PDB entry 8V4Y | electron microscopy, 2.80 A resolution | chains E and I of the 11 polymer chains in the assembly

== Chain E ==
Protein: Histone H3.2
From: Xenopus laevis
Reference sequence: P84233 (H32_XENLA); residues 1-135 here correspond to UniProt positions 2-136 (UniProt number = residue number + 1)
Chain sequence (135 residues; row label = number of the first residue in the row):
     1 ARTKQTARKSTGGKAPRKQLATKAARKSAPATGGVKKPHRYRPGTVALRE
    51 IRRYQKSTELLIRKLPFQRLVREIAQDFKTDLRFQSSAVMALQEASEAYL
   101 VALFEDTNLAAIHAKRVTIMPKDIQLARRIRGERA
Not modelled in the structure: 1-38, 134-135
Differences from the reference sequence: engineered mutation Ala-102 (Gly103 in P84233), Ala-110 (Cys111 in P84233)
Curated features (UniProtKB/Swiss-Prot):
  - modified residue: Arg-2 (Asymmetric dimethylarginine), Thr-3 (Phosphothreonine), Lys-4 (Allysine), Gln-5 (5-glutamyl dopamine), Thr-6 (Phosphothreonine), Arg-8 (Citrulline), Lys-9 (N6,N6,N6-trimethyllysine), Ser-10 (ADP-ribosylserine), Thr-11 (Phosphothreonine), Lys-14 (N6-(2-hydroxyisobutyryl)lysine), Arg-17 (Asymmetric dimethylarginine), Lys-18 (N6-(2-hydroxyisobutyryl)lysine), Lys-23 (N6-(2-hydroxyisobutyryl)lysine), Arg-26 (Citrulline), Lys-27 (N6,N6,N6-trimethyllysine), Ser-28 (ADP-ribosylserine), Lys-36 (N6,N6,N6-trimethyllysine), Lys-37 (N6-methyllysine), Tyr-41 (Phosphotyrosine), Lys-56 (N6,N6,N6-trimethyllysine) and 8 more in UniProt

== Chain I ==
Molecule: Widom 601 DNA (147-mer) with 60 base pairs flanking DNA (reverse strand)
Sequence (207 nucleotides; row label = number of the first residue in the row):
     1 AGAGTGGGAGCTCGGAACACTATCCGACTGGCACCGGCAAGGTCGCTGTT
    51 CAATACATGCACAGGATGTATATATCTGACACGTGCCTGGAGACTAGGGA
   101 GTAATCCCCTTGGCGGTTAAAACGCGGGGGACAGCGCGTACGTGCGTTTA
   151 AGCGGTGCTAGAGCTGTCTACGACCAATTGAGCGGCCTCGGCACCGGGAT
   201 TCTCCAG
Not modelled in the structure: 1-60

== How chain E and chain I interact ==
Pairs across the interface (28):
  His-39(E) with DC205(I), phosphate contact
  Arg-40(E) with DG126(I), base contact; DC204(I), phosphate contact; DC205(I), phosphate contact
  Tyr-41(E) with DT203(I), phosphate contact; DC204(I), sugar contact
  Arg-42(E) with DG129(I), salt bridge to the phosphate; DC204(I), hydrogen bond to the phosphate; DC205(I), phosphate contact
  Pro-43(E) with DG129(I), sugar contact
  Thr-45(E) with DT203(I), phosphate contact; DC204(I), hydrogen bond to the phosphate
  Arg-63(E) with DA120(I), sugar contact; DA121(I), phosphate contact
  Arg-72(E) with DT111(I), salt bridge to the phosphate
  Arg-83(E) with DT110(I), base contact; DT111(I), sugar contact
  Phe-84(E) with DT110(I), phosphate contact; DT111(I), phosphate contact
  Gln-85(E) with DT110(I), phosphate contact
  Ser-86(E) with DT110(I), hydrogen bond to the phosphate
  Arg-116(E) with DA131(I), phosphate contact; DC132(I), phosphate contact
  Val-117(E) with DG130(I), sugar contact; DA131(I), hydrogen bond to the phosphate
  Thr-118(E) with DG130(I), phosphate contact; DA131(I), hydrogen bond to the phosphate
  Met-120(E) with DA131(I), phosphate contact
Also at the interface, not in a pair above, chain E (17 interface residues in all): Lys-122
Also at the interface, not in a pair above, chain I (13 interface residues in all): DG128

== In short ==
17 residues of chain E and 13 residues of chain I are in contact, with 5 hydrogen bonds and 2 salt bridges.
Polar pairs include Arg-42(E)/DC204(I), Thr-45(E)/DC204(I) and Ser-86(E)/DT110(I).
Here chain E is Histone H3.2 (Xenopus laevis) and chain I is Widom 601 DNA (147-mer) with 60 base pairs
flanking DNA (reverse strand). Entry 8V4Y (Cryo-EM structure of singly-bound SNF2h-nucleosome complex with
SNF2h at inactive SHL2 (conformation 1)) was determined by electron microscopy together with 8V6V and 8V7L
from the same study.
